7NJN - chains b and d of the 20 polymer chains in the assembly; structure by electron microscopy, 2.64 A resolution.

Chain b:
Protein: ATP synthase subunit b
From: Mycolicibacterium smegmatis MC2 155
Notes: engineered mutation(s): C-ter 10His tag
Reference sequence: A0R204 (ATPF_MYCS2); numbering as in UniProt (aligned over 1-170)
Chain sequence (180 residues; row label = number of the first residue in the row):
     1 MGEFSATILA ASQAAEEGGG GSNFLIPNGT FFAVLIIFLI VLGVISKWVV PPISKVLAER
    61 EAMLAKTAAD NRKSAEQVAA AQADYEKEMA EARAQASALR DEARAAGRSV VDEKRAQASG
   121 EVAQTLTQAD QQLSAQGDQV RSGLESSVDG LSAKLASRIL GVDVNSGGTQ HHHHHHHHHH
Disordered / not traced: 1-21, 167-180
Sequence notes: expression tag (171-180)

Chain d:
Protein: ATP synthase subunit b-delta
From: Mycolicibacterium smegmatis MC2 155
Reference sequence: A0R203 (ATPFD_MYCS2); residue numbers follow UniProt; this construct covers 1-445
Chain sequence (445 residues; each row starts with the number of its first residue):
     1 MSIFIGQLIG FAVIAFIIVK WVVPPVRTLM RNQQEAVRAA LAESAEAAKK LADADAMHAK
    61 ALADAKAESE KVTEEAKQDS ERIAAQLSEQ AGSEAERIKA QGAQQIQLMR QQLIRQLRTG
   121 LGAEAVNKAA EIVRAHVADP QAQSATVDRF LSELEQMAPS SVVIDTAATS RLRAASRQSL
   181 AALVEKFDSV AGGLDADGLT NLADELASVA KLLLSETALN KHLAEPTDDS APKVRLLERL
   241 LSDKVSATTL DLLRTAVSNR WSTESNLIDA VEHTARLALL KRAEIAGEVD EVEEQLFRFG
   301 RVLDAEPRLS ALLSDYTTPA EGRVALLDKA LTGRPGVNQT AAALLSQTVG LLRGERADEA
   361 VIDLAELAVS RRGEVVAHVS AAAELSDAQR TRLTEVLSRI YGRPVSVQLH VDPELLGGLS
   421 ITVGDEVIDG SIASRLAAAQ TGLPD
Disordered / not traced: 163-168, 226-230, 445

Chain b / chain d interface:
Contacting residue pairs - 63 pairs, chain b then chain d:
  Met-63(b) with Leu-41(d), hydrophobic; Ser-44(d)
  Thr-67(b) with Glu-43(d); Ser-44(d); Ala-47(d)
  Asp-70(b) with Ala-47(d); Ala-48(d); Leu-51(d)
  Asn-71(b) with Lys-50(d), hydrogen bond
  Lys-73(b) with Leu-51(d)
  Ser-74(b) with Lys-50(d); Leu-51(d)
  Gln-77(b) with His-58(d)
  Val-78(b) with Met-57(d), hydrophobic
  Ala-81(b) with His-58(d)
  Glu-88(b) with Ala-65(d); Ser-69(d), hydrogen bond
  Met-89(b) with Glu-68(d)
  Ala-92(b) with Val-72(d), hydrophobic
  Arg-93(b) with Val-72(d)
  Ala-96(b) with Ala-76(d), hydrophobic
  Leu-99(b) with Lys-77(d)
  Arg-100(b) with Asp-79(d), salt bridge
  Ala-103(b) with Ser-80(d)
  Gly-107(b) with Leu-87(d)
  Arg-108(b) with Leu-87(d)
  Val-111(b) with Ala-91(d), hydrophobic; Glu-94(d)
  Lys-114(b) with Ser-88(d), hydrogen bond (side chain-backbone); Ala-91(d); Gly-92(d); Ala-95(d)
  Arg-115(b) with Ala-91(d), hydrogen bond (side chain-backbone); Glu-94(d), salt bridge; Ala-95(d)
  Ala-118(b) with Ile-98(d), hydrophobic
  Glu-121(b) with Lys-99(d), salt bridge
  Val-122(b) with Gly-102(d)
  Thr-125(b) with Ile-106(d)
  Asp-130(b) with Met-109(d)
  Leu-133(b) with Met-109(d), hydrophobic; Arg-110(d); Leu-113(d)
  Gly-137(b) with Leu-117(d)
  Arg-141(b) with Leu-117(d)
  Leu-144(b) with Leu-121(d), hydrophobic
  Val-148(b) with Leu-121(d), hydrophobic; Glu-124(d); Lys-128(d), hydrogen bond (backbone-side chain)
  Asp-149(b) with Lys-128(d)
  Ser-152(b) with Ala-125(d); Lys-128(d), hydrogen bond; Ala-129(d); Ile-132(d)
  Leu-155(b) with Ala-129(d), hydrophobic
  Ala-156(b) with Val-133(d), hydrophobic
  Ile-159(b) with Arg-435(d), hydrogen bond (backbone-side chain); Leu-436(d)
  Leu-160(b) with Thr-146(d); Arg-149(d), hydrogen bond (backbone-side chain)
  Gly-161(b) with Arg-149(d)
  Val-164(b) with His-136(d)
  Ser-166(b) with Ile-132(d)
Also at the interface, not in a pair above, chain b (50 interface residues in all): Arg-60, Leu-64, Ala-75, Asp-84, Arg-104, Leu-126, Ala-129, Leu-151, Arg-158
Also at the interface, not in a pair above, chain d (53 interface residues in all): Val-37, Ala-40, Glu-46, Ala-54, Thr-73, Glu-75, Ile-83, Gln-90, Ile-432, Ala-439

In short:
50 residues of chain b face 53 of chain d across their interface; the contacts include 8 hydrogen bonds and 3
salt bridges. Polar contacts include Arg-100(b)/Asp-79(d), Arg-115(b)/Glu-94(d) and Glu-121(b)/Lys-99(d).
Here chain b is ATP synthase subunit b and chain d is ATP synthase subunit b-delta, both from
Mycolicibacterium smegmatis MC2 155. Entry 7NJN (Mycobacterium smegmatis ATP synthase state 1d) was determined
by electron microscopy (same publication as 7NJK, 7NJL, 7NJM, 7NJO, 7NJP, 7NJQ and 20 further entries).
